PDB entry 7U0B | X-ray diffraction, 2.79 A resolution | chains H and L

# Chain H
Name: HEPC3.1 Fab Heavy Chain
Source organism: Homo sapiens
Notes: antibody fragment or engineered binder
Amino-acid sequence (238 residues; row label = number of the first residue in the row; a row labelled like 82A-82C holds insertion residues (82A, then the next letters in order)):
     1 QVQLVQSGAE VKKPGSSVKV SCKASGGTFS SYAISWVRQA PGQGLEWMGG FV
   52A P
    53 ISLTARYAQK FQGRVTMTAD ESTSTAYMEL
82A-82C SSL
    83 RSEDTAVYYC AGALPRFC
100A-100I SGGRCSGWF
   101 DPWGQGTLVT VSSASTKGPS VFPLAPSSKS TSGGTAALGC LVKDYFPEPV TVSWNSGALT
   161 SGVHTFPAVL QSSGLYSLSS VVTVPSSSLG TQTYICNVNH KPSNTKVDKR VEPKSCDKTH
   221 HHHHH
Unresolved in the structure: 1, 128-131, 214-225
Disulfide bonds: Cys22-Cys92, Cys100-Cys100E, Cys140-Cys196

# Chain L
Name: HEPC3.1 Fab Light Chain
Source organism: Homo sapiens
Notes: antibody fragment or engineered binder
Amino-acid sequence (214 residues; row label = number of the first residue in the row):
     1 DIQMTQSPSS LSASVGDRVT ITCRAGQNIN NYLNWYQQKP GKAPKVLIYA ASNLQSGVPS
    61 RFSGSGSGTD FTLTISSLQP EDFATYYCQQ SHSTVRTFGQ GTKVEIKRTV AAPSVFIFPP
   121 SDEQLKSGTA SVVCLLNNFY PREAKVQWKV DNALQSGNSQ ESVTEQDSKD STYSLSSTLT
   181 LSKADYEKHK VYACEVTHQG LSSPVTKSFN RGEC
Unresolved in the structure: 213-214
Disulfide bonds: Cys23-Cys88, Cys134-Cys194

# How chain H and chain L interact
Residue-residue contacts (58; chain H residue first):
  Gln39(H) - Gln38(L)  hydrogen bond
  Gln39(H) - Tyr87(L)
  Gly44(H) - Tyr87(L)
  Leu45(H) - Tyr87(L)  hydrophobic
  Leu45(H) - Phe98(L)  hydrophobic
  Trp47(H) - Thr94(L)
  Trp47(H) - Val95(L)  hydrophobic
  Trp47(H) - Arg96(L)
  Tyr91(H) - Gln38(L)
  Tyr91(H) - Lys42(L)
  Tyr91(H) - Ala43(L)  hydrophobic
  Phe99(H) - Tyr32(L)  hydrophobic
  Phe99(H) - Ala50(L)  hydrophobic
  Cys100E(H) - Arg96(L)  hydrogen bond (backbone-side chain)
  Ser100F(H) - Tyr32(L)
  Ser100F(H) - Ser91(L)  hydrogen bond (side chain-backbone)
  Ser100F(H) - Arg96(L)
  Gly100G(H) - Asn34(L)
  Gly100G(H) - Ser91(L)  hydrogen bond (backbone-side chain)
  Trp100H(H) - Asn34(L)
  Trp100H(H) - Tyr36(L)
  Trp100H(H) - Val46(L)
  Trp100H(H) - Tyr49(L)  hydrophobic
  Phe100I(H) - Tyr36(L)  hydrogen bond (backbone-side chain)
  Phe100I(H) - Val46(L)
  Phe100I(H) - Gln89(L)
  Phe100I(H) - Phe98(L)  hydrophobic
  Asp101(H) - Val46(L)
  Asp101(H) - Gln55(L)
  Trp103(H) - Ala43(L)  hydrophobic
  Trp103(H) - Pro44(L)  hydrogen bond (side chain-backbone)
  Gly104(H) - Ala43(L)
  Phe122(H) - Ser121(L)
  Phe122(H) - Gln124(L)
  Pro123(H) - Ser121(L)
  Leu124(H) - Phe118(L)  hydrophobic
  Leu124(H) - Val133(L)  hydrophobic
  Ala125(H) - Phe118(L)
  Ala137(H) - Phe116(L)  hydrophobic
  Ala137(H) - Phe118(L)
  Leu141(H) - Ser131(L)
  His164(H) - Asn137(L)  hydrogen bond
  His164(H) - Asn138(L)
  His164(H) - Ser174(L)
  Phe166(H) - Leu135(L)  hydrophobic
  Phe166(H) - Ser162(L)
  Phe166(H) - Thr164(L)
  Phe166(H) - Ser174(L)
  Phe166(H) - Leu175(L)
  Phe166(H) - Ser176(L)
  Pro167(H) - Ser162(L)  hydrogen bond (backbone-side chain)
  Pro167(H) - Val163(L)
  Val169(H) - Glu161(L)
  Val169(H) - Ser162(L)
  Leu170(H) - Gln160(L)
  Gln171(H) - Gln160(L)
  Val181(H) - Leu135(L)  hydrophobic
  Thr183(H) - Asn137(L)
Interface residues without a listed pair, chain H (37 interface residues in all): Val37, Arg58, Arg100D, Pro126, Thr135, Ala136, Leu138, Ser179, Lys209
Interface residues without a listed pair, chain L (39 interface residues in all): His92, Glu123, Asp167, Thr178

# Summary
Chain H and chain L form an interface of 37 and 39 residues respectively, with 8 hydrogen bonds. Among the
polar pairs are Gln39(H)-Gln38(L), Phe100I(H)-Tyr36(L) and Ser100F(H)-Ser91(L).
Here chain H is HEPC3.1 Fab Heavy Chain and chain L is HEPC3.1 Fab Light Chain, both from Homo sapiens. Entry
7U0B (Crystal structure of broadly neutralizing antibody HEPC3.1) was determined by X-ray diffraction (same
publication as 7U0C).
